8BD5 - chains A and C of the 13 polymer chains in the assembly; structure by electron microscopy, 3.30 A resolution.

Chain A:
Molecule: ShCas12k
Organism: Scytonema hofmannii
UniProtKB: A0A8X6EH11 (A0A8X6EH11_9CYAN); residues -1 to 639 here correspond to UniProt positions 1-641 (UniProt number = residue number + 2)
Sequence (698 residues; each row starts with the number of its first residue; numbers below 1 keep their minus sign (Met-58 is residue -58)):
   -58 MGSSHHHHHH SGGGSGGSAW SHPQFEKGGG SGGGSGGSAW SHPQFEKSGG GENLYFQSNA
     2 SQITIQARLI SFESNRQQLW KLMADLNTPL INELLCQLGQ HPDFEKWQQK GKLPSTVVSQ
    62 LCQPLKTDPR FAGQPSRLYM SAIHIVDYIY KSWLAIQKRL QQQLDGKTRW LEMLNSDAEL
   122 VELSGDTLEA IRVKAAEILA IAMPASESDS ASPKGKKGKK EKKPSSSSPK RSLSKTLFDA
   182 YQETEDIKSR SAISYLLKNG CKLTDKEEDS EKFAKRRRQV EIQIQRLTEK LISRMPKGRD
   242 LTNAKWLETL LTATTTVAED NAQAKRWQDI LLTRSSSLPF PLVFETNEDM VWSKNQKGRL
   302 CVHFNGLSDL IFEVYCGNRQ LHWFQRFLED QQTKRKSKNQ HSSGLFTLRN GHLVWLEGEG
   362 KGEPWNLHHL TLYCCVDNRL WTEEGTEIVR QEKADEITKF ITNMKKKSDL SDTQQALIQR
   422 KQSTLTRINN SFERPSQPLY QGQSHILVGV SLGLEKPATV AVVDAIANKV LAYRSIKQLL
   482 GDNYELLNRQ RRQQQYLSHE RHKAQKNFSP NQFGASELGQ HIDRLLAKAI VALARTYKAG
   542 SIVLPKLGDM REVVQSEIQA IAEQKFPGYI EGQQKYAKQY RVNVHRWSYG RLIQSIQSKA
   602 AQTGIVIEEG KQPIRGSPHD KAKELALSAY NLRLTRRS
Not modelled in the structure: -58 to 0, 143-173, 637-639
Construct notes: initiating methionine (-58); expression tag (-57 to -2)
Reported in the primary citation:
  - binding site for DNA target strand (chain C): Tyr570
  - binding site for DNA non-target strand: Phe567
  - conformationally variable residues (helix shift, order/disorder transition): Arg240 to Ser278, Leu548 to Tyr590

Chain C:
Molecule: DNA target strand
Sequence (49 nucleotides; each row starts with the number of its first residue; numbers below 1 keep their minus sign (DA-39 is residue -39)):
   -39 ATATCTACGT TTAACAGTGG CCTTATTAAA TGACTTCTCA ACCTCCTAC
Not modelled in the structure: -39 to -33, 9

Interface between chain A and chain C:
Contacting residue pairs (76):
  Arg78(A) with DA1(C), base contact
  Met81(A) with DA0(C), base contact
  Tyr89(A) with DT-2(C), sugar contact
  Lys92(A) with DC-3(C), phosphate contact; DT-2(C), salt bridge to the phosphate
  Ser93(A) with DT-4(C), base contact; DC-3(C), sugar contact
  Ala96(A) with DT-4(C), phosphate contact
  Ile97(A) with DT-4(C), sugar contact
  Arg100(A) with DT-5(C), hydrogen bond to the phosphate; DT-4(C), salt bridge to the phosphate
  Lys266(A) with DT-14(C), base contact
  Asp270(A) with DT-13(C), sugar contact; DA-12(C), sugar contact
  Leu273(A) with DA-12(C), phosphate contact; DA-11(C), sugar contact
  Thr274(A) with DA-12(C), phosphate contact; DA-11(C), phosphate contact
  Arg275(A) with DA-11(C), hydrogen bond to the phosphate; DA-10(C), salt bridge to the phosphate
  Glu286(A) with DT-2(C), phosphate contact; DC-1(C), phosphate contact; DA0(C), sugar contact
  Thr287(A) with DA0(C), base contact; DA1(C), hydrogen bond to the base
  Lys335(A) with DC2(C), salt bridge to the phosphate
  Ser343(A) with DC2(C), hydrogen bond to the phosphate
  Ser344(A) with DA1(C), sugar contact; DC2(C), phosphate contact
  Gly345(A) with DA1(C), phosphate contact
  Arg350(A) with DC-1(C), phosphate contact; DA0(C), salt bridge to the phosphate; DA1(C), salt bridge to the phosphate
  Asn351(A) with DC-1(C), hydrogen bond to the sugar
  Cys376(A) with DC-1(C), hydrogen bond to the base
  Lys394(A) with DA1(C), salt bridge to the phosphate
  Gln420(A) with DC3(C), phosphate contact
  Arg421(A) with DA1(C), base contact; DC2(C), hydrogen bond to the base
  Ser424(A) with DC2(C), hydrogen bond to the phosphate; DC3(C), hydrogen bond to the phosphate
  Thr425(A) with DA1(C), hydrogen bond to the phosphate; DC2(C), hydrogen bond to the phosphate
  Arg428(A) with DC2(C), phosphate contact; DC3(C), salt bridge to the phosphate
  Arg502(A) with DT-9(C), sugar contact
  Gln506(A) with DA-11(C), base contact; DA-10(C), hydrogen bond to the base
  Gln513(A) with DA-10(C), sugar contact; DT-9(C), sugar contact
  Gly515(A) with DT-9(C), phosphate contact; DG-8(C), phosphate contact
  Ala516(A) with DG-8(C), phosphate contact; DA-7(C), phosphate contact
  Ser517(A) with DG-8(C), hydrogen bond to the phosphate; DA-7(C), hydrogen bond to the phosphate
  Arg552(A) with DG-8(C), base contact; DA-7(C), hydrogen bond to the base; DC-6(C), sugar contact
  Gly569(A) with DT-16(C), phosphate contact
  Tyr570(A) with DC-18(C), stacking on the base; DT-17(C), sugar contact; DT-16(C), phosphate contact
  Ile571(A) with DT-16(C), hydrogen bond to the phosphate; DA-15(C), phosphate contact
  Glu572(A) with DT-17(C), sugar contact; DT-16(C), hydrogen bond to the phosphate
  His586(A) with DA-7(C), sugar contact
  Arg587(A) with DA-7(C), phosphate contact
  Ser589(A) with DA-7(C), phosphate contact; DC-6(C), phosphate contact
  Tyr590(A) with DC-6(C), phosphate contact
  Gly591(A) with DC-6(C), hydrogen bond to the phosphate; DT-5(C), phosphate contact
  Arg592(A) with DA-7(C), salt bridge to the phosphate; DC-6(C), hydrogen bond to the phosphate
Other interface residues (no listed pair), chain A (53 interface residues in all): Gln3, His85, Arg235, Gln269, Asn288, Phe514, Gly520, Trp588

Overview:
Chain A and chain C form an interface of 53 and 22 residues respectively, with 19 hydrogen bonds, 9 salt
bridges and 1 aromatic stacking contact. Among the polar pairs are Thr287(A)-DA1(C), Cys376(A)-DC-1(C) and
Arg421(A)-DC2(C). The paper reports a binding site for DNA target strand (chain C) at Tyr570(A); a binding
site for DNA non-target strand at Phe567(A).
Here chain A is ShCas12k (Scytonema hofmannii) and chain C is DNA target strand. Entry 8BD5
(Cas12k-sgRNA-dsDNA-S15-TniQ-TnsC transposon recruitment complex) was determined by electron microscopy
together with 8BD4 and 8BD6 from the same study.
